8Z1W - chains B and D of the 4 polymer chains in the assembly; structure by electron microscopy, 3.00 A resolution.

[Chain B]
Protein: Dipeptide transport system permease protein DppC
Source organism: Escherichia coli K-12
Reference sequence: P0AEG1 (DPPC_ECOLI); residues 1-300 here = UniProt positions 1-300
Chain sequence (300 residues; numbered 1 to 300; the number before each row is that of its first residue):
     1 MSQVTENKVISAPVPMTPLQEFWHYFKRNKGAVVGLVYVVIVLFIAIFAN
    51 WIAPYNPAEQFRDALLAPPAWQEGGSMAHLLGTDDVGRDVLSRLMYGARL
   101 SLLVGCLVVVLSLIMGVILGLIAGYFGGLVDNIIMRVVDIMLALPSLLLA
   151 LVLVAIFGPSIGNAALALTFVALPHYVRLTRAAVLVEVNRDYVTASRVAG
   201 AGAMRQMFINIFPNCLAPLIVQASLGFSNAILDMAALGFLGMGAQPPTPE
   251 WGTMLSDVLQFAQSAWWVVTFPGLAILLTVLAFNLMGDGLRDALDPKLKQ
Disordered / not traced: 1-16, 299-300

[Chain D]
Protein: Dipeptide transport ATP-binding protein DppF
Source organism: Escherichia coli K-12
Notes: EC 7.4.2.9
Reference sequence: P37313 (DPPF_ECOLI); residue numbers follow UniProt; this construct covers 1-334
Chain sequence (334 residues; row label = number of the first residue in the row):
     1 MSTQEATLQQPLLQAIDLKKHYPVKKGMFAPERLVKALDGVSFNLERGKT
    51 LAVVGESGCGKSTLGRLLTMIEMPTGGELYYQGQDLLKHDPQAQKLRRQK
   101 IQIVFQNPYGSLNPRKKVGQILEEPLLINTSLSKEQRREKALSMMAKVGL
   151 KTEHYDRYPHMFSGGQRQRIAIARGLMLDPDVVIADQPVSALDVSVRAQV
   201 LNLMMDLQQELGLSYVFISHDLSVVEHIADEVMVMYLGRCVEKGTKDQIF
   251 NNPRHPYTQALLSATPRLNPDDRRERIKLSGELPSPLNPPPGCAFNARCR
   301 RRFGPCTQLQPQLKDYGGQLVACFAVDQDENPQR
Disordered / not traced: 1-8
Differences from the reference sequence: conflict Gln-187 (Glu in P37313)
Swiss-Prot annotation at these positions:
  - binding site (ATP): Gly-55 to Ser-62
Ion coordination: 4Fe-4S cluster Fe: Cys-293, Cys-299, Cys-306, Cys-323
Ligand contacts:
  - ATP-gamma-S (AGS; phosphothiophosphoric acid-adenylate ester): Tyr-22, Val-35, Ala-37, Glu-56, Ser-57, Gly-58, Cys-59, Gly-60, Lys-61, Ser-62, Thr-63, Arg-66, Gln-187, Pro-286
  - 4Fe-4S cluster (SF4): His-255, Pro-256, Cys-293, Phe-295, Asn-296, Cys-299, Arg-301, Arg-302, Cys-306, Pro-311, Cys-323, Phe-324, Ala-325

[Interface between chain B and chain D]
Residue-residue contacts (33):
  Pro-18(B) / Tyr-158(D)
  Glu-21(B) / His-160(D)  salt bridge
  Asp-191(B) / Phe-105(D)
  Asp-191(B) / Gly-110(D)
  Asp-191(B) / Ser-111(D)
  Tyr-192(B) / Gly-110(D)  hydrogen bond (backbone-backbone)
  Tyr-192(B) / Ser-111(D)
  Tyr-192(B) / Leu-112(D)
  Tyr-192(B) / Asn-113(D)
  Thr-194(B) / Ile-71(D)
  Ala-195(B) / Phe-105(D)  hydrophobic
  Ala-195(B) / Arg-174(D)
  Ser-196(B) / Glu-124(D)
  Arg-197(B) / Ile-71(D)  hydrogen bond (side chain-backbone)
  Val-198(B) / Thr-69(D)
  Val-198(B) / Ile-71(D)  hydrophobic
  Val-198(B) / Arg-98(D)
  Ala-199(B) / Arg-98(D)
  Ala-199(B) / Ile-128(D)
  Ala-199(B) / Asn-129(D)  hydrogen bond (backbone-side chain)
  Gly-200(B) / Arg-98(D)
  Gly-200(B) / Ile-128(D)
  Ala-201(B) / Ile-128(D)
  Arg-205(B) / Glu-124(D)  salt bridge
  Arg-205(B) / Leu-127(D)
  Ile-209(B) / Lys-116(D)  hydrogen bond (backbone-side chain)
  Asn-210(B) / Asn-113(D)  hydrogen bond (backbone-side chain)
  Asn-210(B) / Lys-116(D)
  Asn-210(B) / Glu-124(D)  hydrogen bond
  Pro-213(B) / Arg-115(D)
  Asn-214(B) / Asn-113(D)  hydrogen bond
  Asn-214(B) / Pro-114(D)
  Asn-214(B) / Arg-115(D)
Other interface residues (no listed pair), chain B (18 interface residues in all): Arg-190
Other interface residues (no listed pair), chain D (23 interface residues in all): Gln-102, Ile-103, Asn-107, Tyr-109, Pro-125

[In short]
18 residues of chain B and 23 residues of chain D are in contact, with 7 hydrogen bonds and 2 salt bridges.
Polar pairs include Glu-21(B)/His-160(D), Arg-205(B)/Glu-124(D) and Arg-197(B)/Ile-71(D). Chain D binds 4Fe-4S
cluster and ATP-gamma-S.
Here chain B is Dipeptide transport system permease protein DppC and chain D is Dipeptide transport
ATP-binding protein DppF, both from Escherichia coli K-12. Entry 8Z1W (Cryo-EM structure of Escherichia coli
DppBCDF complex bound to ATPgammaS) was determined by electron microscopy together with 8Z1V, 8Z1X and 8Z1Y
from the same study.
